Entry 4O0Q (X-ray diffraction, 1.92 A resolution); this record covers chains A and B.

== Chain A (and B) ==
Name: Dihydropteroate synthase DHPS
Source organism: Desulfitobacterium hafniense DCB-2
Notes: chain B of this document is another copy of the same molecule, construct and numbering; everything in this record applies to it too
UniProtKB: B8FW00 (B8FW00_DESHD); residues 3-270 here correspond to UniProt positions 2-269 (UniProt number = residue number - 1)
Amino-acid sequence (290 residues; each row starts with the number of its first residue; numbers below 1 keep their minus sign (Met-19 is residue -19)):
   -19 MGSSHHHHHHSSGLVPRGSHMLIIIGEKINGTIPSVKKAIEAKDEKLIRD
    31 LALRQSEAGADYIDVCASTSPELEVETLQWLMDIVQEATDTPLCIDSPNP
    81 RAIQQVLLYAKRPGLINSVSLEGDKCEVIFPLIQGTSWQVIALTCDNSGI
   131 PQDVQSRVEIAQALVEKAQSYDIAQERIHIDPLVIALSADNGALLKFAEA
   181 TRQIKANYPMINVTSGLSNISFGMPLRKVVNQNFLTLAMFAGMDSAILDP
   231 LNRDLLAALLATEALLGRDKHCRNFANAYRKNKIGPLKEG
Disordered / not traced: -19 to -5, 269-270 (chain B: -19 to -1, 268-270)
Sequence notes: expression tag (-19 to 2)

== Chain A / chain B interface ==
Contacting residue pairs - 64 pairs, chain A then chain B:
  Leu167(A) - Ala244(B)
  Leu167(A) - Leu245(B)
  Leu167(A) - Cys252(B)  hydrophobic
  Asn171(A) - Ala244(B)
  Asn171(A) - Gly247(B)
  Asn171(A) - Asp249(B)
  Asn171(A) - Lys250(B)
  Asn171(A) - His251(B)  hydrogen bond (side chain-backbone)
  Leu174(A) - Leu245(B)
  Leu175(A) - Leu246(B)
  Ile200(A) - Leu245(B)  hydrophobic
  Met204(A) - Cys252(B)  hydrophobic
  Met204(A) - Phe255(B)  hydrophobic
  Pro205(A) - Phe255(B)
  Pro205(A) - Tyr259(B)  hydrophobic
  Leu206(A) - Tyr259(B)  hydrophobic
  Leu206(A) - Ile264(B)  hydrophobic
  Leu206(A) - Gly265(B)
  Leu206(A) - Pro266(B)
  Val209(A) - Ala237(B)
  Val210(A) - Leu245(B)
  Val210(A) - Phe255(B)  hydrophobic
  Asn213(A) - Gln212(B)
  Asn213(A) - Thr216(B)  hydrogen bond
  Asn213(A) - Ala238(B)
  Asn213(A) - Thr242(B)  hydrogen bond
  Asn213(A) - Leu245(B)
  Phe214(A) - Leu245(B)
  Thr216(A) - Asn213(B)  hydrogen bond
  Thr216(A) - Thr216(B)
  Thr216(A) - Leu217(B)
  Leu217(A) - Thr216(B)
  Leu217(A) - Phe220(B)  hydrophobic
  Leu217(A) - Leu245(B)  hydrophobic
  Phe220(A) - Leu217(B)  hydrophobic
  Phe220(A) - Phe220(B)  hydrophobic
  Ala237(A) - Val209(B)
  Ala238(A) - Asn213(B)
  Ala241(A) - Val209(B)  hydrophobic
  Thr242(A) - Asn213(B)  hydrogen bond
  Ala244(A) - Leu167(B)
  Ala244(A) - Asn171(B)
  Leu245(A) - Leu167(B)
  Leu245(A) - Leu174(B)
  Leu245(A) - Ile200(B)  hydrophobic
  Leu245(A) - Val210(B)
  Leu245(A) - Asn213(B)
  Leu245(A) - Phe214(B)
  Leu245(A) - Leu217(B)  hydrophobic
  Leu246(A) - Leu175(B)
  Gly247(A) - Asn171(B)
  Asp249(A) - Asn171(B)
  Lys250(A) - Asn171(B)
  His251(A) - Asn171(B)
  Cys252(A) - Leu167(B)  hydrophobic
  Cys252(A) - Met204(B)  hydrophobic
  Phe255(A) - Met204(B)  hydrophobic
  Phe255(A) - Pro205(B)
  Phe255(A) - Val210(B)  hydrophobic
  Tyr259(A) - Pro205(B)  hydrophobic
  Tyr259(A) - Leu206(B)  hydrophobic
  Ile264(A) - Leu206(B)  hydrophobic
  Gly265(A) - Leu206(B)
  Pro266(A) - Leu206(B)
Other interface residues (no listed pair), chain A (36 interface residues in all): Ser168, Ala178, Ala221, Ala256
Other interface residues (no listed pair), chain B (37 interface residues in all): Ser168, Ala178, Ala221, Ala241, Ala256

== In short ==
Chain A and chain B form an interface of 36 and 37 residues respectively; the contacts include 5 hydrogen
bonds. Polar contacts include Asn171(A)-His251(B), Asn213(A)-Thr216(B) and Asn213(A)-Thr242(B).
Both chains are Dihydropteroate synthase DHPS (Desulfitobacterium hafniense DCB-2). Entry 4O0Q (Apo structure
of a methyltransferase component involved in O-demethylation) was determined by X-ray diffraction (same
publication as 4O1E).
